Entry 7GUE (X-ray diffraction, 1.80 A resolution); this record covers chains A and D.

# Chain A
Protein: B-cell lymphoma 6 protein
Source organism: Homo sapiens
UniProtKB: P41182 (BCL6_HUMAN); residue numbers follow UniProt; this construct covers 5-129
Chain sequence (128 residues; row label = number of the first residue in the row):
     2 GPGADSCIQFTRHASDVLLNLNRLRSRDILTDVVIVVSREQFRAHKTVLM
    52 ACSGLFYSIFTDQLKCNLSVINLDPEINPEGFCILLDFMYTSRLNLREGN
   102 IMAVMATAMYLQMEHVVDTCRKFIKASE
Not modelled in the structure: 2-5
Construct notes: expression tag (2-4)
Ligand contacts: 7ZO (5-[(5-chloranylpyrimidin-4-yl)amino]-1,3-dihydroindol-2-one): Asn21, Arg24, Leu25, Met51, Ala52, Cys53, Ser54, Gly55, Tyr58, Gln113, Met114, Glu115
UniProt features mapped onto this chain:
  - mutagenesis: Asn21 (N21K: Abolishes interaction with NCOR2 and HDAC2, no effect on interaction with CTBP1 and transcriptional autoinhibition; when associated with A-116 and 376-Q--Q-379), Ser59 (S59A: Abolished ubiquitination by the SCF(FBXL17) complex), His116 (H116A: Abolishes interaction with NCOR2 and HDAC2, no effect on interaction with CTBP1 and transcriptional autoinhibition; when associated with K-21 and 376-Q--Q-379)

# Chain D
Protein: WVIP tetrapeptide
Chain sequence (6 residues; numbered 0 to 5; the number before each row is that of its first residue; numbering starts at 0):
     0 XWVIPA
Modified positions: ACE (acetyl group) at position 0

# How chain A and chain D interact
Contacting residue pairs (12):
  Cys8(A) - Pro4(D)
  Ile9(A) - Trp1(D)  hydrophobic
  Ile9(A) - Val2(D)
  Gln10(A) - ACE_0(D)
  Gln10(A) - Trp1(D)
  Gln10(A) - Val2(D)  hydrogen bond (backbone-backbone)
  Gln10(A) - Pro4(D)
  Phe11(A) - ACE_0(D)
  Phe11(A) - Trp1(D)
  Thr12(A) - ACE_0(D)  hydrogen bond (backbone-backbone)
  Thr12(A) - Val2(D)
  Arg13(A) - ACE_0(D)
Interface residues without a listed pair, chain D (5 interface residues in all): Ile3

# Overview
6 residues of chain A face 5 of chain D across their interface, with 2 hydrogen bonds. Main-chain hydrogen
bonds include Gln10(A)-Val2(D) and Thr12(A)-ACE_0(D). Chain A binds compound 7ZO. From UniProt: 3 mutagenesis
sites on chain A.
Chain A is B-cell lymphoma 6 protein (Homo sapiens) and chain D is WVIP tetrapeptide; the structure, Crystal
Structure of B-cell lymphoma 6 protein BTB domain in complex with ligand 1 at 3.02 ..., was determined by
X-ray diffraction, deposited together with 7GUD, 7GUF, 7GUG, 7GUH, 7GUI, 7GUJ and 126 further entries.
